Entry 8CXH (electron microscopy, 3.20 A resolution); this record covers chains E and F of the 10 polymer chains in the assembly.

Chain E (and F):
Name: Membrane M protein
From: Zika virus
Notes: chain F of this document is another copy of the same molecule, construct and numbering; everything in this record applies to it too
UniProtKB: A0A1S6LXE0 (A0A1S6LXE0_ZIKV); residues -214 to 3208 here correspond to UniProt positions 1-3423 (UniProt number = residue number + 215)
Amino-acid sequence (3423 residues; row label = number of the first residue in the row; numbers below 1 keep their minus sign (Met-214 is residue -214)):
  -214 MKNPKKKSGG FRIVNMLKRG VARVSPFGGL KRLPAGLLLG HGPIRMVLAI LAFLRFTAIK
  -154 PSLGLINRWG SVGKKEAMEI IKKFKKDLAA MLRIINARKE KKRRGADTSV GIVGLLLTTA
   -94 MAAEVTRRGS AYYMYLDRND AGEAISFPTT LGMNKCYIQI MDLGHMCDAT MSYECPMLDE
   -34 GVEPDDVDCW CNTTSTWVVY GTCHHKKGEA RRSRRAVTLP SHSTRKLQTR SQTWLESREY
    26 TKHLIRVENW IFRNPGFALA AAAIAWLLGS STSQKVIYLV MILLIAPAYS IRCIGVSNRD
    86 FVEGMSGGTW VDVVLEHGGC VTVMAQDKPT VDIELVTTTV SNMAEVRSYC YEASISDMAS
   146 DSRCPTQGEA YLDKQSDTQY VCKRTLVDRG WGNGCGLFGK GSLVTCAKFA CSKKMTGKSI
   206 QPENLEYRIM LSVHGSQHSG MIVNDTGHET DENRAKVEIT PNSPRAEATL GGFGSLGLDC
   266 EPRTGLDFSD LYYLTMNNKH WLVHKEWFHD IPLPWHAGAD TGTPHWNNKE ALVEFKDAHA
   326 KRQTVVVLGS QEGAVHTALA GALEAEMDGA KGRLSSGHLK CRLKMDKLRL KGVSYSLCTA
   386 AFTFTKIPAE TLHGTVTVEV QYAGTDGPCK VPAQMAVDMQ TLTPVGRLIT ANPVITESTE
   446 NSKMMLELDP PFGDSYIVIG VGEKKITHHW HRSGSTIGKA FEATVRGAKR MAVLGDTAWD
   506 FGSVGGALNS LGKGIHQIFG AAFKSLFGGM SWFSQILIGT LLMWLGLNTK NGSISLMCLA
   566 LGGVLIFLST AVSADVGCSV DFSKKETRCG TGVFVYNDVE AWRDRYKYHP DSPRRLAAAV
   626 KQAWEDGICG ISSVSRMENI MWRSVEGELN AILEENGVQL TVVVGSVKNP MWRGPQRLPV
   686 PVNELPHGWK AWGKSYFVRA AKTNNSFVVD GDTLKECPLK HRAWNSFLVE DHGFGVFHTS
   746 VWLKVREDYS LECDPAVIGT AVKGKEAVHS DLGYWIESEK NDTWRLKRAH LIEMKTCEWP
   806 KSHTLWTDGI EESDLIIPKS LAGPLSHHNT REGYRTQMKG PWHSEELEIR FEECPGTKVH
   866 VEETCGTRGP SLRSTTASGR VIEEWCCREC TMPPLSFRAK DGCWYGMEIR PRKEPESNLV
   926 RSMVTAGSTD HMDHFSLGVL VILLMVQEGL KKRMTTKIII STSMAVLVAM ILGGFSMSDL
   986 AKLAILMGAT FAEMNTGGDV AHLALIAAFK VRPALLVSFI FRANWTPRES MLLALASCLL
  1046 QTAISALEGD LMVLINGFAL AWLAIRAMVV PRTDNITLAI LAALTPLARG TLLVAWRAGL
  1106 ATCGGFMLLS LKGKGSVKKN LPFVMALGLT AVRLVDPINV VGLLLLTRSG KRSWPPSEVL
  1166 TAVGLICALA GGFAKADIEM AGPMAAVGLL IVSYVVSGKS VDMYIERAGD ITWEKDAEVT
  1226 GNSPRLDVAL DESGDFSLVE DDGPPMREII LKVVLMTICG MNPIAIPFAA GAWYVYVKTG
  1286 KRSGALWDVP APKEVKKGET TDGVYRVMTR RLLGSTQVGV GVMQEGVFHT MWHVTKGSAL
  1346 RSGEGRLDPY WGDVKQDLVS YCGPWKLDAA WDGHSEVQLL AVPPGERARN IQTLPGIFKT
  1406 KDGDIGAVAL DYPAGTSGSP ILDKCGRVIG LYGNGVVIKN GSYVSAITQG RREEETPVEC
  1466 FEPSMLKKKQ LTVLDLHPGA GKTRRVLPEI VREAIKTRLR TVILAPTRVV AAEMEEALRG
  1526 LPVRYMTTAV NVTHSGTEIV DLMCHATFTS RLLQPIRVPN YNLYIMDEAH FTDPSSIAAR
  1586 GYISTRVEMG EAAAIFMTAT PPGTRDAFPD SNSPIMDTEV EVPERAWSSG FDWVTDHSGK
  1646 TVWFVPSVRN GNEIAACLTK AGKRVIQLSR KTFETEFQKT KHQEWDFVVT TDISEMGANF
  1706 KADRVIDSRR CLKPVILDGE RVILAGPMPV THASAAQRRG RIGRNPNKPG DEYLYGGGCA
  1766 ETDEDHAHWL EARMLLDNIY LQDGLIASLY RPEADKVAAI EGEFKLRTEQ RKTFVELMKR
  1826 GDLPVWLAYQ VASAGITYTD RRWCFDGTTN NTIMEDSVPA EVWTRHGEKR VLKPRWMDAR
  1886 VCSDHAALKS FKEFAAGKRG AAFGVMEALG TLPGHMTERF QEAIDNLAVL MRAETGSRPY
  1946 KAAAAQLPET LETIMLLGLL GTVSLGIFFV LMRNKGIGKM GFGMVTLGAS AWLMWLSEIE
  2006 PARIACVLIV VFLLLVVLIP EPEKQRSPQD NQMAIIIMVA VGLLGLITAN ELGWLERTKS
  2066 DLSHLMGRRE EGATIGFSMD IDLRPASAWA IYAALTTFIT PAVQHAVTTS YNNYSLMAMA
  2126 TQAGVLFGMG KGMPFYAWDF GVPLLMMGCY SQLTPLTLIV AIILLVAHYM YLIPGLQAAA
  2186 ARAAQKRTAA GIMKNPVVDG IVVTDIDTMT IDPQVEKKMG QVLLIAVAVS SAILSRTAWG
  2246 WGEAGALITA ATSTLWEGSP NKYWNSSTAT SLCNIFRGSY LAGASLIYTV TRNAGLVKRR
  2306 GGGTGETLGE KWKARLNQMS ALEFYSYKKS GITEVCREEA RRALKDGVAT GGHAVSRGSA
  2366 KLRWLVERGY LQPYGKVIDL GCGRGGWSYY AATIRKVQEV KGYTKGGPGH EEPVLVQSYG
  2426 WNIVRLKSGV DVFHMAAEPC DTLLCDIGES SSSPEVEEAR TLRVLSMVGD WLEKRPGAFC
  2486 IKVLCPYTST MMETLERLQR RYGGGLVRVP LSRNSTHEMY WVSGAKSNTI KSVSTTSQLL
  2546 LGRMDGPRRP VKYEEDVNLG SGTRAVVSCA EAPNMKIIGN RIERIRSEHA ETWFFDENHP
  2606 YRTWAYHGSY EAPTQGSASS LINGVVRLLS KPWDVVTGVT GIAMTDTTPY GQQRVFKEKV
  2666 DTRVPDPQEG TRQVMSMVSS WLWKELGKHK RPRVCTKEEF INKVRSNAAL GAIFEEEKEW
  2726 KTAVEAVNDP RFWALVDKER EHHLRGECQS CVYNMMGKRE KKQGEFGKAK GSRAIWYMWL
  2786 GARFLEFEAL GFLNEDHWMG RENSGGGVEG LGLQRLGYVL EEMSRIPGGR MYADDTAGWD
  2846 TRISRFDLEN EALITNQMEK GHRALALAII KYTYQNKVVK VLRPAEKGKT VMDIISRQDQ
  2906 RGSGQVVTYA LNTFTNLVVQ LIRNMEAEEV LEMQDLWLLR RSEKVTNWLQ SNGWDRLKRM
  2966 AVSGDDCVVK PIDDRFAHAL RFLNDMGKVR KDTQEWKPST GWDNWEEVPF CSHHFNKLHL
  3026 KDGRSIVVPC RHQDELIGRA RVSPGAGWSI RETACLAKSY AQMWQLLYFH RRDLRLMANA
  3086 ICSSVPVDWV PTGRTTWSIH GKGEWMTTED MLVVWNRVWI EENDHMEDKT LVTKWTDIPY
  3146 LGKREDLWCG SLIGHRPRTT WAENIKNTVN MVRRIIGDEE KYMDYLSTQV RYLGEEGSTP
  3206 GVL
Not modelled in the structure: -214 to 0, 76-3208

Chain E / chain F interface:
Contacting residue pairs - 47 pairs, chain E then chain F:
  Val2(E) - Arg23(F)
  Val2(E) - Lys27(F)
  Thr3(E) - Ile30(F)
  Pro5(E) - Asn34(F)
  Ser8(E) - Tyr74(F)
  Thr9(E) - Trp35(F)
  Thr9(E) - Asn39(F)
  Thr9(E) - Tyr74(F)  hydrogen bond
  Arg10(E) - Asn39(F)  hydrogen bond
  Arg23(E) - Val2(F)
  Lys27(E) - Val2(F)
  His28(E) - Ala73(F)
  His28(E) - Tyr74(F)  hydrogen bond (side chain-backbone)
  Ile30(E) - Thr3(F)
  Arg31(E) - Val2(F)
  Trp35(E) - Thr9(F)
  Arg38(E) - Arg10(F)
  Asn39(E) - Arg10(F)  hydrogen bond
  Leu53(E) - Ile62(F)  hydrophobic
  Gly54(E) - Gln59(F)
  Ser55(E) - Gln59(F)
  Gln59(E) - Gly54(F)
  Gln59(E) - Ser55(F)
  Gln59(E) - Gln59(F)
  Gln59(E) - Tyr63(F)  hydrogen bond (backbone-side chain)
  Ile62(E) - Leu53(F)  hydrophobic
  Ile62(E) - Tyr63(F)  hydrophobic
  Tyr63(E) - Gln59(F)  hydrogen bond (side chain-backbone)
  Tyr63(E) - Ile62(F)  hydrophobic
  Tyr63(E) - Tyr63(F)
  Tyr63(E) - Met66(F)  hydrophobic
  Met66(E) - Tyr63(F)  hydrophobic
  Met66(E) - Met66(F)  hydrophobic
  Met66(E) - Ile67(F)  hydrophobic
  Ile67(E) - Met66(F)  hydrophobic
  Leu69(E) - Ile70(F)  hydrophobic
  Leu69(E) - Ser75(F)  hydrogen bond (backbone-side chain)
  Ile70(E) - Leu69(F)  hydrophobic
  Ala73(E) - His28(F)
  Ala73(E) - Arg31(F)  hydrogen bond (backbone-side chain)
  Ala73(E) - Ala73(F)  hydrophobic
  Ala73(E) - Ser75(F)
  Tyr74(E) - Thr9(F)  hydrogen bond
  Tyr74(E) - His28(F)  hydrogen bond (backbone-side chain)
  Ser75(E) - Arg31(F)
  Ser75(E) - Leu69(F)  hydrogen bond (side chain-backbone)
  Ser75(E) - Ala73(F)
Other interface residues (no listed pair), chain E (29 interface residues in all): Val32, Asn34
Other interface residues (no listed pair), chain F (29 interface residues in all): Ala1, Pro5, Ser8, Val32

In short:
Chain E and chain F each contribute 29 residues to their interface, with 11 hydrogen bonds. Polar contacts
include Thr9(E)-Tyr74(F), Arg10(E)-Asn39(F) and His28(E)-Tyr74(F).
Both chains are Membrane M protein (Zika virus). Entry 8CXH (Structures of Zika Virus in Complex with
Antibodies Targeting E Dimer Epitopes and Basis for Neutralization ...) was determined by electron microscopy.
